Entry 3OQN (X-ray diffraction, 3.30 A resolution); this record covers chains C and E of the 6 polymer chains in the assembly.

# Chain C
Name: Catabolite control protein A
Source organism: Bacillus subtilis
Reference sequence: P25144 (CCPA_BACSU); residues 2-334 here correspond to UniProt positions 1-333 (UniProt number = residue number - 1)
Amino-acid sequence (339 residues; numbered 2 to 340; the number before each row is that of its first residue):
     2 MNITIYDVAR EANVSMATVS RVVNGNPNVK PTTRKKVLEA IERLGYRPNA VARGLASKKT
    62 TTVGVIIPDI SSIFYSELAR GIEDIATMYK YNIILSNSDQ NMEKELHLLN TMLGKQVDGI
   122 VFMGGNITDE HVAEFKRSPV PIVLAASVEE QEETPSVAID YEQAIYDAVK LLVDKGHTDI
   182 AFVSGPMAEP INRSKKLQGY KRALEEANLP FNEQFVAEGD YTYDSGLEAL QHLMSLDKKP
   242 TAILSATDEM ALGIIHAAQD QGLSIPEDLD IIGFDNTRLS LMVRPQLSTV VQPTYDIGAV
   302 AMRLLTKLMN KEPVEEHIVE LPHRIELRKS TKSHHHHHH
Unresolved in the structure: 334-340
Differences from the reference sequence: expression tag (335-340)
From the paper describing this entry:
  - binding site for the 16-nt DNA strand (chain E): Ala-18, Arg-22, Ala-53, Leu-56, Ala-57
  - binding site for the 16-nt DNA strand: Ala-18

# Chain E
Molecule: 16-nt DNA strand
Sequence (16 nucleotides; numbered 700 to 715; the number before each row is that of its first residue):
   700 TTGAAAGCGG TACCAT

# Chain C / chain E interface
Pairs across the interface (22):
  Ser-16(C) / DG702(E)  hydrogen bond to the phosphate
  Met-17(C) / DA704(E)  base contact
  Ala-18(C) / DG702(E)  base contact
  Ala-18(C) / DA703(E)  base contact
  Ala-18(C) / DA704(E)  base contact
  Thr-19(C) / DT701(E)  sugar contact
  Thr-19(C) / DG702(E)  hydrogen bond to the phosphate
  Arg-22(C) / DT701(E)  base contact
  Arg-22(C) / DG702(E)  hydrogen bond to the base
  Asn-29(C) / DT700(E)  phosphate contact
  Asn-29(C) / DT701(E)  base contact
  Val-30(C) / DT700(E)  phosphate contact
  Val-30(C) / DT701(E)  phosphate contact
  Lys-31(C) / DT700(E)  phosphate contact
  Lys-31(C) / DT701(E)  hydrogen bond to the phosphate
  Thr-34(C) / DT701(E)  hydrogen bond to the phosphate
  Leu-56(C) / DC707(E)  base contact
  Leu-56(C) / DG708(E)  base contact
  Ala-57(C) / DG706(E)  base contact
  Ala-57(C) / DC707(E)  hydrogen bond to the base
  Lys-59(C) / DC707(E)  hydrogen bond to the phosphate
  Lys-59(C) / DG708(E)  salt bridge to the phosphate
Other interface residues (no listed pair), chain C (14 interface residues in all): Asn-14, Val-15

# Summary
The interface between chain C and chain E involves 14 residues on one side and 8 on the other; the contacts
include 7 hydrogen bonds and 1 salt bridge. Polar contacts include Arg-22(C)/DG702(E), Ala-57(C)/DC707(E) and
Ser-16(C)/DG702(E). From the paper: a binding site for the 16-nt DNA strand (chain E) at Ala-18(C), Arg-22(C)
and Ala-53(C) among others; a binding site for the 16-nt DNA strand at Ala-18(C).
Chain C is Catabolite control protein A (Bacillus subtilis) and chain E is a 16-nt DNA strand; the structure,
Structure of ccpa-hpr-ser46-p-gntr-down cre, was determined by X-ray diffraction, deposited together with 3OQO
and 3OQM.
